Entry 7A6B (electron microscopy, 1.33 A resolution); this record covers chains A and e of the 24 polymer chains in the assembly.

== Chain A (and e) ==
Molecule: Ferritin heavy chain
Organism: Homo sapiens
Notes: EC 1.16.3.1; chain e of this document is another copy of the same molecule, construct and numbering; everything in this record applies to it too
UniProt: P02794 (FRIH_HUMAN); residues 0-182 here correspond to UniProt positions 1-183 (UniProt number = residue number + 1)
Sequence (183 residues; each row starts with the number of its first residue; numbering starts at 0):
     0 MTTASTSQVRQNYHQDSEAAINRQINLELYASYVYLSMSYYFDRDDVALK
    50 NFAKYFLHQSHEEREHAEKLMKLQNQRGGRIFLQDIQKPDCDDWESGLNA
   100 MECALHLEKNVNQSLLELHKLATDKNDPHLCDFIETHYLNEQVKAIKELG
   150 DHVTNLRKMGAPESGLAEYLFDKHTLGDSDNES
Disordered / not traced: 0-3, 177-182
Construct notes: conflict Q86 (Lys87 in P02794)
Modified residues: C90 (S-oxy cysteine; CSX)
Curated features (UniProtKB/Swiss-Prot):
  - binding site (Fe cation): E27, E62, H65, E107, Q141
  - site: R22 (Essential for association with cargo receptor NCOA4)
  - modified residue: M0 (N-acetylmethionine), T1 (N-acetylthreonine), S178 (Phosphoserine), S182 (Phosphoserine)
Bound ions: Na+ site 1: E27, E62; Na+ site 2: E134 (shared with 1 residue of chain F; E134(e) of chain e)

== Chain A / chain e interface ==
Residue-residue contacts (28):
  Q7(A) - L104(e)
  Q7(A) - K108(e)  hydrogen bond (backbone-side chain)
  Q7(A) - G149(e)  hydrogen bond (side chain-backbone)
  Q7(A) - V152(e)
  Q7(A) - T153(e)  hydrogen bond
  Q7(A) - R156(e)
  V8(A) - K108(e)
  V8(A) - I145(e)
  R9(A) - K108(e)  hydrogen bond (backbone-side chain)
  Q10(A) - K108(e)  hydrogen bond (side chain-backbone)
  Q10(A) - N111(e)  hydrogen bond
  Q10(A) - Q112(e)
  Q10(A) - I145(e)
  N11(A) - L115(e)
  N74(A) - K146(e)
  Q75(A) - N139(e)
  Q75(A) - V142(e)
  Q75(A) - K143(e)
  R76(A) - V142(e)
  N125(A) - K119(e)
  P127(A) - L115(e)  hydrophobic
  P127(A) - H118(e)
  P127(A) - L138(e)  hydrophobic
  H128(A) - L138(e)
  H128(A) - N139(e)  hydrogen bond
  H128(A) - V142(e)
  D131(A) - E134(e)
  E134(A) - E134(e)

== In short ==
Chain A and chain e form an interface of 13 and 18 residues respectively, with 7 hydrogen bonds. Polar pairs
include Q7(A)-K108(e), Q7(A)-G149(e) and Q7(A)-T153(e). The Na+ site 1 is built by E27(A) and E62(A). From
UniProt: 5 Fe cation-binding residues on chain A.
Chain A and chain e are both Ferritin heavy chain (Homo sapiens); the structure, 1.33 A structure of human
apoferritin obtained from Titan Mono- BCOR microscope, was determined by electron microscopy (same publication
as 7A6A, 6Z6U, 6Z9E and 6Z9F).
